Entry 9KGN (X-ray diffraction, 1.89 A resolution); this record covers chains A and C of the 4 polymer chains in the assembly.

[Chain A]
Protein: 3C-like proteinase nsp5
Organism: Severe acute respiratory syndrome coronavirus 2
Notes: EC 3.4.22.69
UniProt: P0DTD1 (R1AB_SARS2); residues 1-306 here correspond to UniProt positions 3264-3569 (UniProt number = residue number + 3263)
Amino-acid sequence (311 residues; row label = number of the first residue in the row; numbers below 1 keep their minus sign (Gly-4 is residue -4)):
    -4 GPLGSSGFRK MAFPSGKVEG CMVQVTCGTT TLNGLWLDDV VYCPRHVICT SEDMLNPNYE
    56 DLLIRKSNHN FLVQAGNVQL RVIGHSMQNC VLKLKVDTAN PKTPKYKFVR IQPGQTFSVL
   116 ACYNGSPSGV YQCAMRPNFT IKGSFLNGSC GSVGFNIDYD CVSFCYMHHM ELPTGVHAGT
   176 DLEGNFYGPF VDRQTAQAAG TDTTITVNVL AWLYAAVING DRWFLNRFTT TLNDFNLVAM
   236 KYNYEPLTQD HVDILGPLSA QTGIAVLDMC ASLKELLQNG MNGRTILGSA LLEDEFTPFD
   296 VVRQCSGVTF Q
Unresolved in the structure: -4 to 2, 302-306
Construct notes: expression tag (-4 to 0)
Curated features (UniProtKB/Swiss-Prot):
  - active site: His41 (For 3CL-PRO activity), Cys145 (Nucleophile)
  - site: Gln306 (Cleavage)
  - cross-link (Glycyl lysine isopeptide (Lys-Gly)): Lys5 (interchain with G-Cter in ubiquitin), Lys90 (interchain with G-Cter in ubiquitin)

[Chain C]
Protein: compound 3
Amino-acid sequence (4 residues; numbered 1 to 4; the number before each row is that of its first residue):
     1 XVLX
Modified residues: ACE (acetyl group) at position 1; ELL ((2S)-2-azanyl-3-[(3S)-2-oxidanylidenepyrrolidin-3-yl]propanal) at position 4

[Interface between chain A and chain C]
Contacting residue pairs (26):
  His41(A) - Leu3(C)
  His41(A) - ELL_4(C)
  Met49(A) - Leu3(C)  hydrophobic
  Phe140(A) - ELL_4(C)
  Leu141(A) - ELL_4(C)
  Asn142(A) - ELL_4(C)
  Gly143(A) - ELL_4(C)  hydrogen bond (backbone-backbone)
  Ser144(A) - ELL_4(C)  hydrogen bond (backbone-backbone)
  Cys145(A) - ELL_4(C)  covalent bond
  His163(A) - ELL_4(C)
  His164(A) - Leu3(C)
  His164(A) - ELL_4(C)  hydrogen bond (backbone-backbone)
  Met165(A) - ACE_1(C)
  Met165(A) - Val2(C)
  Met165(A) - Leu3(C)  hydrophobic
  Met165(A) - ELL_4(C)
  Glu166(A) - ACE_1(C)
  Glu166(A) - Val2(C)  hydrogen bond (backbone-backbone)
  Glu166(A) - ELL_4(C)
  His172(A) - ELL_4(C)
  Asp187(A) - Leu3(C)
  Arg188(A) - Leu3(C)
  Gln189(A) - ACE_1(C)
  Gln189(A) - Val2(C)
  Gln189(A) - Leu3(C)  hydrogen bond (side chain-backbone)
  Thr190(A) - ACE_1(C)  hydrogen bond (backbone-backbone)
Interface residues without a listed pair, chain A (20 interface residues in all): Tyr54, Pro168, Gln192

[Summary]
Chain A and chain C form an interface of 20 and 4 residues respectively, with 1 covalent bond and 6 hydrogen
bonds. Polar pairs include Gln189(A)-Leu3(C), Gly143(A)-ELL_4(C) and Ser144(A)-ELL_4(C). Curated annotation
(UniProt) lists active-site residues His41(A) and Cys145(A) on chain A.
Here chain A is 3C-like proteinase nsp5 (Severe acute respiratory syndrome coronavirus 2) and chain C is
compound 3. Entry 9KGN (Discovery of an orally bioavailable reversible covalent SARS-CoV-2 Mpro inhibitor with
pan-coronavirus activity) was determined by X-ray diffraction (same publication as 9KGJ, 9KGQ, 9KGR and 9KGS).
